PDB entry 5VN8 | electron microscopy, 3.60 A resolution | chains H and L of the 12 polymer chains in the assembly

Chain H:
Protein: b12 Fab heavy chain
From: Homo sapiens
Notes: antibody fragment or engineered binder
Chain sequence (230 residues; row label = number of the first residue in the row; a row labelled like 82A-82C holds insertion residues (82A, then the next letters in order)):
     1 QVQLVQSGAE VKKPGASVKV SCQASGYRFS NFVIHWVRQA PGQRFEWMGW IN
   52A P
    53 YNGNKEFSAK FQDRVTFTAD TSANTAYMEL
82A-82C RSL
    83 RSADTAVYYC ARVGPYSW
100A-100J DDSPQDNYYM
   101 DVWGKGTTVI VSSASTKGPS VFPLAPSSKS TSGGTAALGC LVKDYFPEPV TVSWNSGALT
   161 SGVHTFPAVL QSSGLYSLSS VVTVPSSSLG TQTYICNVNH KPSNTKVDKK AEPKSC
Not modelled in the structure: 114-216
Disulfides: Cys-22/Cys-92

Chain L:
Protein: b12 Fab light chain
From: Homo sapiens
Notes: antibody fragment or engineered binder
Chain sequence (215 residues; each row starts with the number of its first residue):
     1 EIVLTQSPGT LSLSPGERAT FSCRSSH
   27A S
    28 IRSRRVAWYQ HKPGQAPRLV IHGVSNRASG ISDRFSGSGS GTDFTLTITR VEPEDFALYY
    88 CQVYGASSYT FGQGTKLERK RTVAAPSVFI FPPSDEQLKS GTASVVCLLN NFYPREAKVQ
   148 WKVDNALQSG NSQESVTEQD SKDSTYSLSS TLTLSKADYE KHKVYACEVT HQGLRSPVTK
   208 SFNRGEC
Not modelled in the structure: 108-214
Disulfides: Cys-23/Cys-88

How chain H and chain L interact:
Contacting residue pairs - 35 pairs, chain H then chain L:
  His-35(H) / Tyr-96(L)  hydrogen bond
  Val-37(H) / Phe-98(L)  hydrophobic
  Arg-44(H) / Leu-4(L)
  Arg-44(H) / Phe-98(L)
  Arg-44(H) / Gly-99(L)
  Arg-44(H) / Gln-100(L)  hydrogen bond
  Phe-45(H) / Tyr-87(L)  hydrophobic
  Phe-45(H) / Phe-98(L)
  Glu-46(H) / Phe-98(L)
  Trp-47(H) / Ala-93(L)
  Trp-47(H) / Ser-94(L)
  Trp-47(H) / Tyr-96(L)  hydrogen bond
  Trp-47(H) / Phe-98(L)
  Glu-58(H) / Ser-94(L)
  Tyr-91(H) / His-38(L)  hydrogen bond
  Ser-100C(H) / Tyr-91(L)
  Gln-100E(H) / Tyr-91(L)
  Gln-100E(H) / Gly-92(L)
  Asp-100F(H) / Arg-32(L)  salt bridge
  Asp-100F(H) / Tyr-91(L)  hydrogen bond
  Asn-100G(H) / His-49(L)  hydrogen bond
  Tyr-100I(H) / Arg-32(L)  hydrogen bond (side chain-backbone)
  Tyr-100I(H) / Val-33(L)
  Tyr-100I(H) / Ala-34(L)  hydrophobic
  Tyr-100I(H) / Tyr-36(L)  hydrogen bond (backbone-side chain)
  Tyr-100I(H) / His-49(L)
  Tyr-100I(H) / Tyr-91(L)
  Tyr-100I(H) / Gly-92(L)
  Met-100J(H) / Tyr-36(L)
  Met-100J(H) / Tyr-96(L)  hydrophobic
  Met-100J(H) / Phe-98(L)  hydrophobic
  Asp-101(H) / Leu-46(L)
  Asp-101(H) / His-49(L)  salt bridge
  Trp-103(H) / Tyr-36(L)  hydrophobic
  Trp-103(H) / Pro-44(L)
Other interface residues (no listed pair), chain H (19 interface residues in all): Gly-96, Tyr-100H, Gly-104
Other interface residues (no listed pair), chain L (25 interface residues in all): Val-3, Ala-43, Arg-45, Gly-50, Gln-89, Val-90, Ser-95

Overview:
19 residues of chain H face 25 of chain L across their interface; the contacts include 8 hydrogen bonds and 2
salt bridges. Among the polar pairs are Asp-100F(H)/Arg-32(L), Asp-101(H)/His-49(L) and His-35(H)/Tyr-96(L).
Chain H is b12 Fab heavy chain and chain L is b12 Fab light chain, both from Homo sapiens; the structure,
Cryo-EM model of B41 SOSIP.664 in complex with fragment antigen binding variable domain of b12, was determined
by electron microscopy.
